7LUJ - chain A; structure by X-ray diffraction, 2.31 A resolution.

# Chain A
Name: Thiol:disulfide interchange protein
From: Burkholderia pseudomallei (strain K96243)
UniProtKB: Q63Y08 (Q63Y08_BURPS); residues 1-197 here correspond to UniProt positions 16-212 (UniProt number = residue number + 15)
Amino-acid sequence (200 residues; numbered -2 to 197; the number before each row is that of its first residue; numbers below 1 keep their minus sign (Ser-2 is residue -2)):
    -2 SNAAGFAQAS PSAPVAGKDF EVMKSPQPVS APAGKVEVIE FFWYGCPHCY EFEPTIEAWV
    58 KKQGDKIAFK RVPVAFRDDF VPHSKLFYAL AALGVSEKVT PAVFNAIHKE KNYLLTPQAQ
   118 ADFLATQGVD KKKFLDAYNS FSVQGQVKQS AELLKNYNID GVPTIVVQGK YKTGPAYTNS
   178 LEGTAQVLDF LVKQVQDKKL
Disordered / not traced: -2 to 8
Sequence notes: expression tag (-2 to 0)
Disulfides: Cys43-Cys46
From the paper describing this entry:
  - binding site for 4-methoxy-N-phenyl-benzenesulfonamide: Arg74, His105, Tyr110
  - conformationally variable residues (side-chain flip): Arg74, Tyr110

# Overview
The paper reports a binding site for 4-methoxy-N-phenyl-benzenesulfonamide at Arg74, His105 and Tyr110;
conformational variability at Arg74 and Tyr110.
Chain A is Thiol:disulfide interchange protein (Burkholderia pseudomallei (strain K96243)); the structure,
Burkholderia pseudomallei Disulfide bond forming protein A (DsbA) liganded with fragment
4-methoxy-N-phenylbenzenesulfonamide, was determined by X-ray diffraction (same publication as 7LUH).
